PDB entry 6SSY | X-ray diffraction, 1.62 A resolution | chain A

Chain A:
Protein: Taurine-binding periplasmic protein
Source organism: Escherichia coli (strain K12)
UniProtKB: Q47537 (TAUA_ECOLI); residues 22-319 here = UniProt positions 22-319
Chain sequence (298 residues; each row starts with the number of its first residue):
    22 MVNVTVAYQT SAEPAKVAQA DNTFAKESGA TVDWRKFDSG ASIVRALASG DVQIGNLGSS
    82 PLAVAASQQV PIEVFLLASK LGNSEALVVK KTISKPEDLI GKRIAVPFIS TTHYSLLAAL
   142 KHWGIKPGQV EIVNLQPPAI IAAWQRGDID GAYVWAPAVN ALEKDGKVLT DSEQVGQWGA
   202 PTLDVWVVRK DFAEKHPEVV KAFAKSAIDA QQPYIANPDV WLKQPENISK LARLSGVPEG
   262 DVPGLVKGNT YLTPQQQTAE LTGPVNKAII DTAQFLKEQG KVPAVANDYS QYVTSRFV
Differences from the reference sequence: conflict Met22 (Ala in Q47537)
Residues lining bound ligands: (2-aminoethyl)phosphonic acid (P7I): Gln30, Ser60, Gly61, Ala62, Leu78, Gly79, Pro82, Leu102, Glu106, Ser131, Thr132, Trp176, Asp205
Reported in the primary citation:
  - binding site for (2-aminoethyl)phosphonic acid: Ser131
  - conformationally variable residues (side-chain flip): Ser131

Overview:
Chain A binds (2-aminoethyl)phosphonic acid. From the paper: a binding site for (2-aminoethyl)phosphonic acid
at Ser131; conformational variability at Ser131.
Chain A is Taurine-binding periplasmic protein (Escherichia coli (strain K12)); the structure, Taurine ABC
transporter substrate binding protein TauA from E. coli in complex with 2-Aminoethylphosphonic acid, was
determined by X-ray diffraction, deposited together with 6ST0, 6ST1 and 6STL.
